PDB entry 6X2N | electron microscopy, 3.90 A resolution | chains I and P of the 9 polymer chains in the assembly

[Chain I]
Molecule: DNA-directed RNA polymerase subunit beta
Organism: Escherichia coli
Notes: EC 2.7.7.6
Reference sequence: P0A8V4 (RPOB_ECO57); numbering as in UniProt (aligned over 1-1342)
Amino-acid sequence (1342 residues; numbered 1 to 1342; the number before each row is that of its first residue):
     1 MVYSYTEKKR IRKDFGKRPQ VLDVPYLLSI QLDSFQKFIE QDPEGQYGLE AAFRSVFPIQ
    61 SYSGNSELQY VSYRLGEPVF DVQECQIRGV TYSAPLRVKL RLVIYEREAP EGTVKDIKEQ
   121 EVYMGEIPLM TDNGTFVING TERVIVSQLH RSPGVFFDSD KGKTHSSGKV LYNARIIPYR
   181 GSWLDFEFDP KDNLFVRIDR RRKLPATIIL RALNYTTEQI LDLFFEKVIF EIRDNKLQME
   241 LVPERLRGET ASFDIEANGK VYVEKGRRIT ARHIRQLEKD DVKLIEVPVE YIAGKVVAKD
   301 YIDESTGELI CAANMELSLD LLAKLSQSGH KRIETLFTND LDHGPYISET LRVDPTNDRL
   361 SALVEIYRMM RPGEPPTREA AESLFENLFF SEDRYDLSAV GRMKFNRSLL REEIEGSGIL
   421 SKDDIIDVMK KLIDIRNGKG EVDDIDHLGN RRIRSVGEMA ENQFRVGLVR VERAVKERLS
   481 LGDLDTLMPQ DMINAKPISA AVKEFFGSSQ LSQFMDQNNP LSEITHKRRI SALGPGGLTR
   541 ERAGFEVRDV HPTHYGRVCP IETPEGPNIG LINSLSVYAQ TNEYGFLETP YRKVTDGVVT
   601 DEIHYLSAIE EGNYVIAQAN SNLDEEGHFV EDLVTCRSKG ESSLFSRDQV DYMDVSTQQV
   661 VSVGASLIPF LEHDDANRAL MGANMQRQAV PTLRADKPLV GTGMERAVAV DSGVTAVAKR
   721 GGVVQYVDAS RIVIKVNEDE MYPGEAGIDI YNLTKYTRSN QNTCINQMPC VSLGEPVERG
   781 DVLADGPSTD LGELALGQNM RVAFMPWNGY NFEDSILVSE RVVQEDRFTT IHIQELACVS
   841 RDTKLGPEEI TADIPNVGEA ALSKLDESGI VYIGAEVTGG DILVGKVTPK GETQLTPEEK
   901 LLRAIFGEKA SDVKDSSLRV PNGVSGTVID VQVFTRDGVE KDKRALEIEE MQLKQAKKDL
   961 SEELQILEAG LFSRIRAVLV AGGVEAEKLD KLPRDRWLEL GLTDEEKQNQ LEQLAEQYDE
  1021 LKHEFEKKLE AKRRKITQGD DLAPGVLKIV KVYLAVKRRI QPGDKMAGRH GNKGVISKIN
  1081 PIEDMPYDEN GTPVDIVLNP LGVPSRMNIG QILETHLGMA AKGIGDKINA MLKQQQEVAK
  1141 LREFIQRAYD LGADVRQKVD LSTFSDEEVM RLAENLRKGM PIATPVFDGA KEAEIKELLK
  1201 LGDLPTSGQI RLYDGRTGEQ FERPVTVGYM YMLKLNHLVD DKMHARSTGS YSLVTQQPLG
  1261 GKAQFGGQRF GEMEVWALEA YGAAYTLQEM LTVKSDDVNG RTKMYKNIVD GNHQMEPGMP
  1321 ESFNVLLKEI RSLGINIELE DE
Disordered / not traced: 1, 891-914, 1342
Swiss-Prot annotation at these positions:
  - modified residue (N6-acetyllysine): Lys1022, Lys1200

[Chain P]
Molecule: 64-nt DNA strand
Sequence (64 nucleotides; each row starts with the number of its first residue):
     1 GGGTATTCGC CGCGTACCTC TCCTAGCCCG CAAGTATCCT ATTCCTTGCA GCGGTGCCGT
    61 TGGG
Disordered / not traced: 56-64

[Chain I / chain P interface]
Residue-residue contacts (15; chain I residue first):
  Asn139(I) - DC22(P)  hydrogen bond to the phosphate
  Thr141(I) - DT21(P)  sugar contact
  Arg143(I) - DT21(P)  phosphate contact
  Gly507(I) - DC22(P)  sugar contact
  Ser508(I) - DC22(P)  sugar contact
  Phe514(I) - DC20(P)  phosphate contact
  Phe514(I) - DT21(P)  sugar contact
  Arg542(I) - DC13(P)  hydrogen bond to the base
  Gly1261(I) - DC18(P)  phosphate contact
  Lys1262(I) - DC18(P)  hydrogen bond to the phosphate
  Lys1262(I) - DT19(P)  salt bridge to the phosphate
  Arg1269(I) - DA16(P)  salt bridge to the phosphate
  Arg1269(I) - DC17(P)  phosphate contact
  Gly1271(I) - DA16(P)  phosphate contact
  Met1273(I) - DT15(P)  sugar contact
Interface residues without a listed pair, chain I (14 interface residues in all): Gln1268, Glu1274

[Overview]
14 residues of chain I and 9 residues of chain P are in contact, with 3 hydrogen bonds and 2 salt bridges.
Polar contacts include Arg542(I)-DC13(P), Asn139(I)-DC22(P) and Lys1262(I)-DC18(P).
Here chain I is DNA-directed RNA polymerase subunit beta (Escherichia coli) and chain P is a 64-nt DNA strand.
Entry 6X2N (Mfd-bound E.coli RNA polymerase elongation complex - I state) was determined by electron
microscopy together with 6X26, 6X2F, 6X43, 6X4W, 6X4Y and 6X50 from the same study.
